Entry 6FLP (electron microscopy, 4.10 A resolution (low resolution: residue-level contacts below are approximate; hydrogen-bond / salt-bridge calls are withheld)); this record covers chains C and D of the 8 polymer chains in the assembly.

Chain C:
Name: DNA-directed RNA polymerase subunit beta
Source organism: Escherichia coli (strain K12)
Notes: EC 2.7.7.6
UniProtKB: P0A8V2 (RPOB_ECOLI); residue numbers follow UniProt; this construct covers 1-1342
Chain sequence (1342 residues; each row starts with the number of its first residue):
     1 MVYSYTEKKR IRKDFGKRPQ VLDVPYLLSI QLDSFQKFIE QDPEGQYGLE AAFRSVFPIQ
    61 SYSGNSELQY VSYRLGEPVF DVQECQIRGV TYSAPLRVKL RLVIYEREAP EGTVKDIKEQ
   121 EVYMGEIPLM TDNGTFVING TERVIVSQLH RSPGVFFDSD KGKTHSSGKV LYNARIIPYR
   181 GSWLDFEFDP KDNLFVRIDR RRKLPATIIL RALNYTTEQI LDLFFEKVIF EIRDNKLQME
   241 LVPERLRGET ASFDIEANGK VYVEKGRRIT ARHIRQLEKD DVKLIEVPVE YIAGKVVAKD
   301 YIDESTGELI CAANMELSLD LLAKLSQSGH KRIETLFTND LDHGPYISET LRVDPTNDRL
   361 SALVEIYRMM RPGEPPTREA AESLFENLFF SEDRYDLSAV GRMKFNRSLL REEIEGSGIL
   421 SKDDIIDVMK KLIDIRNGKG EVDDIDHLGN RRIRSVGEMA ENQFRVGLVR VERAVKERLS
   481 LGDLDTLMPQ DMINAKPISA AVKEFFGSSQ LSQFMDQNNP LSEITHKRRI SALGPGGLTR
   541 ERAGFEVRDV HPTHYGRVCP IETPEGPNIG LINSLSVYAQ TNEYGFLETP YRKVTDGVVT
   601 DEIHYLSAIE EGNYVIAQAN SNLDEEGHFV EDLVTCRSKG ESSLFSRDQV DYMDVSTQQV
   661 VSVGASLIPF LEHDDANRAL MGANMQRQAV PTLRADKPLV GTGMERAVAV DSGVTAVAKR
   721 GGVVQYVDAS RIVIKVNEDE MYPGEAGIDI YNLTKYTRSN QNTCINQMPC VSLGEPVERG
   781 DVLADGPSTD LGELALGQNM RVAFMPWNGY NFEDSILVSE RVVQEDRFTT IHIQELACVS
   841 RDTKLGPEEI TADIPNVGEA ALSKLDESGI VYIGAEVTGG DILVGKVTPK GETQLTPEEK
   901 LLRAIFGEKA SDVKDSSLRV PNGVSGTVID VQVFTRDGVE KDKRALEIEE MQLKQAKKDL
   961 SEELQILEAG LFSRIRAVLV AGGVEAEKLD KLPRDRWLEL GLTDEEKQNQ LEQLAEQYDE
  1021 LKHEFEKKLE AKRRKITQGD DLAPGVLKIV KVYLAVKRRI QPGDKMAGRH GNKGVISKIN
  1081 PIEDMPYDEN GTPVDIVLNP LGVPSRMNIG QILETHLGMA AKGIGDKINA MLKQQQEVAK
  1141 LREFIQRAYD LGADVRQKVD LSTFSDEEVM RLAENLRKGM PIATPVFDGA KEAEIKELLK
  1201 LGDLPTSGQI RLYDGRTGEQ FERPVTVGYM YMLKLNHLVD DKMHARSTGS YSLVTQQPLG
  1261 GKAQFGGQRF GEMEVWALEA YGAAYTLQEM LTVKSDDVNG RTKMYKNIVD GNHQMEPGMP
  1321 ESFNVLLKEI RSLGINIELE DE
Disordered / not traced: 1, 889-915
UniProt features mapped onto this chain:
  - modified residue (N6-acetyllysine): K1022, K1200
  - mutagenesis: I561 (I561S: Resistant to antibiotics salinamide A and B), I569 (I569S: Resistant to antibiotics salinamide A and B), A665 (A665E: Resistant to antibiotics salinamide A and B), D675 (D675A/G: Resistant to antibiotics salinamide A and B), N677 (N677H/K: Resistant to antibiotics salinamide A and B), L680 (L680M: Resistant to antibiotics salinamide A and B), E813 (E813K: Disrupts the enzyme's active center)

Chain D:
Name: DNA-directed RNA polymerase subunit beta'
Source organism: Escherichia coli (strain K12)
Notes: EC 2.7.7.6
UniProtKB: P0A8T7 (RPOC_ECOLI); residues 1-1407 here = UniProt positions 1-1407
Chain sequence (1407 residues; numbered 1 to 1407; the number before each row is that of its first residue):
     1 MKDLLKFLKA QTKTEEFDAI KIALASPDMI RSWSFGEVKK PETINYRTFK PERDGLFCAR
    61 IFGPVKDYEC LCGKYKRLKH RGVICEKCGV EVTQTKVRRE RMGHIELASP TAHIWFLKSL
   121 PSRIGLLLDM PLRDIERVLY FESYVVIEGG MTNLERQQIL TEEQYLDALE EFGDEFDAKM
   181 GAEAIQALLK SMDLEQECEQ LREELNETNS ETKRKKLTKR IKLLEAFVQS GNKPEWMILT
   241 VLPVLPPDLR PLVPLDGGRF ATSDLNDLYR RVINRNNRLK RLLDLAAPDI IVRNEKRMLQ
   301 EAVDALLDNG RRGRAITGSN KRPLKSLADM IKGKQGRFRQ NLLGKRVDYS GRSVITVGPY
   361 LRLHQCGLPK KMALELFKPF IYGKLELRGL ATTIKAAKKM VEREEAVVWD ILDEVIREHP
   421 VLLNRAPTLH RLGIQAFEPV LIEGKAIQLH PLVCAAYNAD FDGDQMAVHV PLTLEAQLEA
   481 RALMMSTNNI LSPANGEPII VPSQDVVLGL YYMTRDCVNA KGEGMVLTGP KEAERLYRSG
   541 LASLHARVKV RITEYEKDAN GELVAKTSLK DTTVGRAILW MIVPKGLPYS IVNQALGKKA
   601 ISKMLNTCYR ILGLKPTVIF ADQIMYTGFA YAARSGASVG IDDMVIPEKK HEIISEAEAE
   661 VAEIQEQFQS GLVTAGERYN KVIDIWAAAN DRVSKAMMDN LQTETVINRD GQEEKQVSFN
   721 SIYMMADSGA RGSAAQIRQL AGMRGLMAKP DGSIIETPIT ANFREGLNVL QYFISTHGAR
   781 KGLADTALKT ANSGYLTRRL VDVAQDLVVT EDDCGTHEGI MMTPVIEGGD VKEPLRDRVL
   841 GRVTAEDVLK PGTADILVPR NTLLHEQWCD LLEENSVDAV KVRSVVSCDT DFGVCAHCYG
   901 RDLARGHIIN KGEAIGVIAA QSIGEPGTQL TMRTFHIGGA ASRAAAESSI QVKNKGSIKL
   961 SNVKSVVNSS GKLVITSRNT ELKLIDEFGR TKESYKVPYG AVLAKGDGEQ VAGGETVANW
  1021 DPHTMPVITE VSGFVRFTDM IDGQTITRQT DELTGLSSLV VLDSAERTAG GKDLRPALKI
  1081 VDAQGNDVLI PGTDMPAQYF LPGKAIVQLE DGVQISSGDT LARIPQESGG TKDITGGLPR
  1141 VADLFEARRP KEPAILAEIS GIVSFGKETK GKRRLVITPV DGSDPYEEMI PKWRQLNVFE
  1201 GERVERGDVI SDGPEAPHDI LRLRGVHAVT RYIVNEVQDV YRLQGVKIND KHIEVIVRQM
  1261 LRKATIVNAG SSDFLEGEQV EYSRVKIANR ELEANGKVGA TYSRDLLGIT KASLATESFI
  1321 SAASFQETTR VLTEAAVAGK RDELRGLKEN VIVGRLIPAG TGYAYHQDRM RRRAAGEAPA
  1381 APQVTAEDAS ASLAELLNAG LGGSDNE
Disordered / not traced: 1-15, 932-947, 1127-1136, 1376-1407
Bound ions: Zn2+ site 1 near C72 (its only coordinating residue here); Mg2+: D462, D464; Zn2+ site 2: C814, C888, C895
UniProt features mapped onto this chain:
  - binding site (Zn(2+)): C70, C72, C85, C88, C814, C888, C895, C898
  - binding site (Mg(2+)): D460, D462, D464
  - modified residue: K983 (N6-acetyllysine)
  - mutagenesis: Q504 (Q504P: Resistant to antibiotics salinamide A and B), N690 (N690D: Resistant to antibiotics salinamide A and B), M697 (M697V: Resistant to antibiotics salinamide A and B), A735 (A735T: Resistant to antibiotics salinamide A and B), R738 (R738C/H/P/S: Resistant to antibiotics salinamide A and B), A748 (A748E: Resistant to antibiotics salinamide A and B), P758 (P758S/T: Resistant to antibiotics salinamide A and B), F763 (F763C: Resistant to antibiotics salinamide A and B), S775 (S775A: Resistant to antibiotics salinamide A and B), A779 (A779T/V: Resistant to antibiotics salinamide A and B), R780 (R780C: Resistant to antibiotics salinamide A and B), G782 (G782A/C: Resistant to antibiotics salinamide A and B), 1 further mutagenesis entry in UniProt

How chain C and chain D interact:
Pairs across the interface (259; chain C residue first):
  S166(C) with K1151(D)
  R268(C) with E1052(D)
  F545(C) with L788(D)
  R548(C) with R780(D)
  D549(C) with R780(D)
  V550(C) with H777(D)
  Y555(C) with V769(D); F773(D)
  P560(C) with F773(D); T776(D); R780(D)
  I561(C) with Y772(D); T776(D)
  T563(C) with R780(D)
  E565(C) with L783(D)
  G566(C) with A787(D)
  I569(C) with R780(D); L783(D)
  G570(C) with R780(D)
  N573(C) with R780(D)
  Q618(C) with V769(D); L770(D)
  S642(C) with T757(D); L770(D)
  V660(C) with V769(D)
  E672(C) with G766(D); L767(D)
  H673(C) with F763(D); R764(D); E765(D); G766(D)
  D674(C) with Y772(D)
  D675(C) with R744(D); S775(D)
  A676(C) with Y772(D); A779(D)
  N677(C) with A779(D); L783(D)
  A679(C) with Y772(D)
  L680(C) with L783(D)
  F804(C) with A637(D); S638(D)
  P806(C) with A633(D)
  N808(C) with P359(D); A633(D)
  G809(C) with F629(D)
  Y810(C) with V357(D); P359(D)
  N811(C) with D505(D)
  F812(C) with V357(D); P451(D); Q504(D); D505(D); F629(D)
  E813(C) with D460(D); F461(D); Q504(D)
  S815(C) with V357(D); F461(D)
  R841(C) with D256(D); G257(D); R259(D)
  K844(C) with R47(D); T48(D); F49(D)
  G1063(C) with V354(D)
  K1065(C) with D462(D); G463(D)
  K1073(C) with D462(D)
  V1075(C) with F461(D); G463(D)
  I1076(C) with T356(D)
  S1077(C) with T356(D)
  N1099(C) with D505(D)
  P1100(C) with A637(D); M725(D)
  L1101(C) with Q504(D); D505(D); L508(D); R731(D)
  P1104(C) with M725(D); Q736(D)
  S1105(C) with R731(D); Q736(D)
  M1107(C) with Q739(D); L740(D); F763(D)
  I1109(C) with M644(D); F763(D)
  I1112(C) with V639(D)
  L1113(C) with I641(D)
  F1187(C) with L767(D); V769(D)
  Q1209(C) with G640(D)
  T1217(C) with R634(D)
  E1219(C) with R634(D)
  F1221(C) with A633(D); R634(D)
  E1222(C) with Y512(D); Y537(D); R634(D); S635(D)
  R1223(C) with Y512(D); G636(D); A637(D); S721(D); M724(D)
  V1225(C) with S638(D)
  T1226(C) with S638(D); V639(D); G640(D)
  V1239(C) with K445(D)
  K1242(C) with R352(D); Q465(D)
  M1243(C) with R352(D); M372(D); K445(D)
  H1244(C) with G351(D); R352(D)
  A1245(C) with S350(D); E375(D)
  R1246(C) with D348(D); Y349(D); S350(D)
  S1247(C) with D348(D); Y349(D); E375(D); K378(D)
  T1248(C) with Y349(D)
  Y1251(C) with D348(D)
  L1253(C) with D248(D); P251(D)
  V1254(C) with R99(D); L249(D)
  Q1256(C) with R99(D)
  Q1257(C) with N341(D)
  P1258(C) with R346(D); D348(D)
  L1259(C) with R346(D)
  G1260(C) with R346(D)
  G1267(C) with R346(D)
  Q1268(C) with R346(D); V347(D); S350(D); G351(D); R352(D)
  R1269(C) with R339(D); Q340(D); G344(D); K345(D); R346(D)
  F1270(C) with G344(D); K345(D); V347(D)
  G1271(C) with G344(D)
  E1272(C) with L343(D); G344(D)
  M1273(C) with T428(D)
  E1274(C) with N424(D); A426(D); T428(D); I434(D)
  V1275(C) with L343(D)
  W1276(C) with V801(D); V917(D); Q921(D)
  L1278(C) with M484(D)
  E1279(C) with V917(D); L1347(D)
  A1280(C) with R431(D); I918(D)
  Y1281(C) with R431(D); L432(D); I434(D); M484(D); N489(D)
  G1282(C) with L483(D); G1360(D); T1361(D)
  A1283(C) with E479(D); L483(D)
  A1284(C) with E479(D); L1356(D); G1362(D)
  Y1285(C) with E475(D); E479(D); L1356(D); T1361(D)
  T1286(C) with A476(D); E479(D)
  L1287(C) with I1357(D)
  Q1288(C) with G1354(D); L1356(D)
  E1289(C) with P471(D); L472(D); T473(D); A476(D)
  M1290(C) with V347(D)
  L1291(C) with K345(D); V1351(D)
  T1292(C) with G1354(D)
  K1294(C) with V347(D); D348(D); Y349(D); V470(D); L472(D)
  S1295(C) with K345(D); R346(D)
  Y1305(C) with P379(D); Y382(D)
  I1308(C) with P379(D); F380(D)
  V1309(C) with G383(D); E386(D)
  H1313(C) with F380(D); T473(D); L474(D)
  M1315(C) with T473(D)
  P1320(C) with V1353(D)
  E1321(C) with R99(D)
  S1322(C) with N341(D)
  F1323(C) with I20(D); I1352(D)
  V1325(C) with R99(D); L249(D)
  L1326(C) with F338(D); L342(D)
  K1328(C) with E100(D); M102(D)
  E1329(C) with R337(D)
  R1331(C) with W33(D)
  S1332(C) with M102(D); P243(D); V244(D); L245(D)
  L1333(C) with W115(D); L327(D)
  I1335(C) with I22(D); A23(D)
  N1336(C) with I22(D); A23(D); L24(D); M29(D); W33(D)
  I1337(C) with I20(D); K21(D)
  E1338(C) with K21(D)
  L1339(C) with F17(D); A19(D); I20(D)
  E1340(C) with A19(D); K21(D); R1341(D)
  D1341(C) with E16(D); F17(D); D18(D)
  E1342(C) with E16(D); F17(D); R1373(D)
Also at the interface, not in a pair above, chain C (150 interface residues in all): S167, H551, P552, N620, T657, L671, M805, W807, D814, G1074, H1116, E1192, K1196, S1207, P1224, D1240, T1255, A1277, D1296, M1304, D1310, I1330
Also at the interface, not in a pair above, chain D (169 interface residues in all): A25, P246, L307, M330, I331, S353, I355, L376, R425, H430, A446, A467, H469, S503, R538, A632, D642, D643, F719, G732, P750, N768, K781, A784, R798, Q805, A914, W1193, A1336

Overview:
150 residues of chain C and 169 residues of chain D are in contact. D462(D) and D464(D) form the Mg2+ site.
Curated annotation (UniProt) lists 7 mutagenesis sites on chain C; 8 Zn2+-binding residues, 3 Mg2+-binding
residues and 13 mutagenesis sites on chain D.
Chain C is DNA-directed RNA polymerase subunit beta and chain D is DNA-directed RNA polymerase subunit beta',
both from Escherichia coli (strain K12); the structure, CryoEM structure of E.coli RNA polymerase paused
elongation complex without RNA hairpin bound to NusA, was determined by electron microscopy together with 6FLQ
from the same study.
